9L12 - chains A and C of the 4 polymer chains in the assembly; structure by X-ray diffraction, 3.81 A resolution.

[Chain A]
Protein: Cas12h
Amino-acid sequence (870 residues; row label = number of the first residue in the row):
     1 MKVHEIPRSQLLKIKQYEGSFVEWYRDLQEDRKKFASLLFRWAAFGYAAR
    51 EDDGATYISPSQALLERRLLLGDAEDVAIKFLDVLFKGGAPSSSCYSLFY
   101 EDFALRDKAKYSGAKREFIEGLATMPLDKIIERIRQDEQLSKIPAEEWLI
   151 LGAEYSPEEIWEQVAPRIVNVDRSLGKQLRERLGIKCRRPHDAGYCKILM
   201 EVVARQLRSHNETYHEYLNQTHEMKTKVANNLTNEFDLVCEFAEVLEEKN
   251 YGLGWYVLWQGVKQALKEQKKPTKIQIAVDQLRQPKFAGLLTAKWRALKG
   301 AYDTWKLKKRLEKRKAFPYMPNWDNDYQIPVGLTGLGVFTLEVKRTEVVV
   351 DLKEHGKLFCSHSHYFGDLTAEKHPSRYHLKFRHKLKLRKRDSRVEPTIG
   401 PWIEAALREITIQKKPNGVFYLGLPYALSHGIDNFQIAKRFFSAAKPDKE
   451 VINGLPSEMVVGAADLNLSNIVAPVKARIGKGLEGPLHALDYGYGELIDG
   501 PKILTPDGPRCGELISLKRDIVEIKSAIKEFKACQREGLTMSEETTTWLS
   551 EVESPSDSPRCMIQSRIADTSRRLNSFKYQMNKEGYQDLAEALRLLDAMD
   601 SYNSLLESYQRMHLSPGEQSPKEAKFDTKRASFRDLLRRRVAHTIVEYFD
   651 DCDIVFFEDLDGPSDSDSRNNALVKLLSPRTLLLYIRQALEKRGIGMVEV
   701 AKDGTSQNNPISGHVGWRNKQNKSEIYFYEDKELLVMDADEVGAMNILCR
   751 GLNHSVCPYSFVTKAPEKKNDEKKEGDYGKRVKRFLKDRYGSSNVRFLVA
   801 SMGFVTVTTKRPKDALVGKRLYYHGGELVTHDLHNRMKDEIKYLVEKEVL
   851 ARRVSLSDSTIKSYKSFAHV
Unresolved in the structure: 767-775
Bound ions: Mg2+: Asp465, Asn467

[Chain C]
Molecule: 15-nt DNA strand
Sequence (15 nucleotides; each row starts with the number of its first residue):
     1 AGTCGATGTTCTTCT
Unresolved in the structure: 13-15

[How chain A and chain C interact]
Residue-residue contacts (34):
  Gly89(A) with DT9(C), base contact
  Ala90(A) with DG8(C), base contact; DT9(C), base contact
  Pro91(A) with DT9(C), base contact; DT10(C), base contact
  Ser93(A) with DT7(C), sugar contact; DG8(C), hydrogen bond to the base
  Ser94(A) with DT7(C), hydrogen bond to the phosphate
  Tyr96(A) with DA6(C), hydrogen bond to the phosphate; DT7(C), base contact
  Asp102(A) with DA6(C), phosphate contact
  Phe103(A) with DA6(C), phosphate contact; DT7(C), phosphate contact
  Ala104(A) with DA6(C), hydrogen bond to the phosphate
  Arg106(A) with DG5(C), base contact
  Ala109(A) with DG8(C), phosphate contact
  Lys110(A) with DT7(C), hydrogen bond to the base; DG8(C), hydrogen bond to the phosphate
  Ser112(A) with DG8(C), sugar contact
  Lys115(A) with DG8(C), phosphate contact; DT9(C), salt bridge to the phosphate
  Arg133(A) with DT10(C), salt bridge to the phosphate
  Gln136(A) with DT10(C), phosphate contact; DC11(C), phosphate contact
  Asp137(A) with DT9(C), phosphate contact; DT10(C), phosphate contact
  Gln139(A) with DG8(C), hydrogen bond to the phosphate
  Arg173(A) with DT7(C), salt bridge to the phosphate; DG8(C), salt bridge to the phosphate
  Ala193(A) with DG5(C), phosphate contact
  Lys197(A) with DG5(C), sugar contact; DA6(C), hydrogen bond to the base
  Gly335(A) with DA6(C), base contact
  Lys353(A) with DC4(C), salt bridge to the phosphate
Interface residues without a listed pair, chain A (26 interface residues in all): Tyr100, Leu105, Val338

[Summary]
Chain A and chain C form an interface of 26 and 8 residues respectively; the contacts include 8 hydrogen bonds
and 5 salt bridges. Polar contacts include Ser93(A)-DG8(C), Lys110(A)-DT7(C) and Lys197(A)-DA6(C). Asp465(A)
and Asn467(A) form the Mg2+ site.
Chain A is Cas12h and chain C is a 15-nt DNA strand; the structure, Crystal structure of Cas12h ternary
complex, was determined by X-ray diffraction.
